PDB entry 2A6H | X-ray diffraction, 2.40 A resolution | chains D and F of the 6 polymer chains in the assembly

# Chain D
Name: DNA-directed RNA polymerase beta' chain
Source organism: Thermus thermophilus
Notes: EC 2.7.7.6
UniProtKB: Q8RQE8 (RPOC_THET8); residues 1-1524 here = UniProt positions 1-1524
Chain sequence (1524 residues; row label = number of the first residue in the row):
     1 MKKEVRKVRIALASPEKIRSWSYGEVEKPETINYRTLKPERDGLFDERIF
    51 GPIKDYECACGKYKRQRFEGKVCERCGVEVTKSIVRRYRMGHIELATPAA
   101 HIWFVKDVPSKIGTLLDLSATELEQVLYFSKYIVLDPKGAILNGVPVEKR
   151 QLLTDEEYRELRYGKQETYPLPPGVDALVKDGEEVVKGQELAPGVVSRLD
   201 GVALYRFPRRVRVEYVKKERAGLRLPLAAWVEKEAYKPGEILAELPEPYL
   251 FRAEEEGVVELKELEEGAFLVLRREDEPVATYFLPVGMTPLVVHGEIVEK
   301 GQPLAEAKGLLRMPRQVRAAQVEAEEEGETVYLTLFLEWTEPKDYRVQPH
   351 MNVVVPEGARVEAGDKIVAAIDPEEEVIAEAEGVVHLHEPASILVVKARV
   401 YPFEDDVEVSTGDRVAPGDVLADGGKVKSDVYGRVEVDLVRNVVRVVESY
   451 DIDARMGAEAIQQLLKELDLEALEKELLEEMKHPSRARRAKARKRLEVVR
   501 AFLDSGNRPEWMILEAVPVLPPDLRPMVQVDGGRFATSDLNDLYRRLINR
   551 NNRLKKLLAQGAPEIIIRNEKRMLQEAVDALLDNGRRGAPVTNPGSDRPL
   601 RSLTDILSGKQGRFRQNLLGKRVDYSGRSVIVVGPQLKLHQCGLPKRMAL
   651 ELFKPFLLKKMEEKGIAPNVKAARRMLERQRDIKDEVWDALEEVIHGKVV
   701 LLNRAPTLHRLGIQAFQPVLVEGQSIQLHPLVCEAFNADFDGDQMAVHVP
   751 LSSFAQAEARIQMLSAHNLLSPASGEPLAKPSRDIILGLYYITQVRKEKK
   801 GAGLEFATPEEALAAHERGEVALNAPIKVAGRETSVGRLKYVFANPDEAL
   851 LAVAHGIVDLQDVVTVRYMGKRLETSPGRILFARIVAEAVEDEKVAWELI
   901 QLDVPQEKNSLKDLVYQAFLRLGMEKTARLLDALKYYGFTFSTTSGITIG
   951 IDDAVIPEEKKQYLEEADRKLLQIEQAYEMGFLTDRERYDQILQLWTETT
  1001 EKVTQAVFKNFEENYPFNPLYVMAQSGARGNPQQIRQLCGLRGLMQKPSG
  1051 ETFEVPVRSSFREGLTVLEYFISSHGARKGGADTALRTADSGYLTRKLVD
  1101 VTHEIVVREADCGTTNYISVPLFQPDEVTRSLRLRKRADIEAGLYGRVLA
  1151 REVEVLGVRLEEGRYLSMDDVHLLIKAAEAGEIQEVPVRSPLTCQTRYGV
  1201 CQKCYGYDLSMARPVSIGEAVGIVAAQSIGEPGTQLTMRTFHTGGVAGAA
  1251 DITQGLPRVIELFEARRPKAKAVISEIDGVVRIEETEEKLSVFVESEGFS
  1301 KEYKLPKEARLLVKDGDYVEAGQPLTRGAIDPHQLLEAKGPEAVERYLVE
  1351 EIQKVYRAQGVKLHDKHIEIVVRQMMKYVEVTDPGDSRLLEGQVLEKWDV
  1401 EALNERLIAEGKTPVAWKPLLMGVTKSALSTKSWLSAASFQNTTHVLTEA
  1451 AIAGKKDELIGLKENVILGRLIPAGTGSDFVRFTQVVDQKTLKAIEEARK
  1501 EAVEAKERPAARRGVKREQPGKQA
Disordered / not traced: 1, 252-363, 1240-1250, 1506-1524
Bound ions: Zn2+ site 1: C58, C60, C73, C76; Mg2+: D739, D741, D743; Zn2+ site 2: C1112, C1194, C1201, C1204
Residues lining bound ligands: streptolydigin (STD): G1081, A1082, D1083, A1085, L1086, D1090, P1257

# Chain F
Name: RNA polymerase sigma factor rpoD
Source organism: Thermus thermophilus
UniProtKB: Q5SKW1 (Q5SKW1_THET8); numbering as in UniProt (aligned over 1-423)
Chain sequence (423 residues; each row starts with the number of its first residue):
     1 MKKSKRKNAQAQEAQETEVLVQEEAEELPEFPEGEPDPDLEDPDLALEDD
    51 LLDLPEEGEGLDLEEEEEDLPIPKISTSDPVRQYLHEIGQVPLLTLEEEV
   101 ELARKVEEGMEAIKKLSEITGLDPDLIREVVRAKILGSARVRHIPGLKET
   151 LDPKTVEEIDQKLKSLPKEHKRYLHIAREGEAARQHLIEANLRLVVSIAK
   201 KYTGRGLSFLDLIQEGNQGLIRAVEKFEYKRRFKFSTYATWWIRQAINRA
   251 IADQARTIRIPVHMVETINKLSRTARQLQQELGREPTYEEIAEAMGPGWD
   301 AKRVEETLKIAQEPVSLETPIGDEKDSFYGDFIPDEHLPSPVDAATQSLL
   351 SEELEKALSKLSEREAMVLKLRKGLIDGREHTLEEVGAFFGVTRERIRQI
   401 ENKALRKLKYHESRTRKLRDFLD
Disordered / not traced: 1-73, 379-383

# Interface between chain D and chain F
Pairs across the interface (105):
  E30(D) with R259(F), salt bridge
  T31(D) with T257(F), hydrogen bond (side chain-backbone); I258(F)
  I32(D) with I258(F)
  N33(D) with R259(F)
  Y34(D) with I258(F); R259(F); P261(F); M264(F); I310(F), hydrophobic
  I53(D) with H337(F)
  K64(D) with I376(F); D377(F), salt bridge
  S83(D) with H337(F), hydrogen bond
  A96(D) with I144(F)
  Q125(D) with K74(F)
  S130(D) with D79(F), hydrogen bond
  K131(D) with Q83(F)
  Y132(D) with D79(F)
  R159(D) with E87(F), salt bridge
  Y169(D) with Q90(F), hydrogen bond (side chain-backbone)
  Y215(D) with E101(F), hydrogen bond; R104(F), hydrogen bond
  V384(D) with R232(F)
  V385(D) with E97(F)
  D419(D) with K164(F)
  V420(D) with K164(F)
  D423(D) with K171(F), salt bridge; L174(F); H175(F), salt bridge; R178(F), salt bridge
  G424(D) with E179(F)
  K426(D) with K134(F)
  V437(D) with H175(F)
  L439(D) with R172(F)
  E459(D) with I144(F)
  P526(D) with L317(F)
  M527(D) with I258(F), hydrophobic
  G532(D) with K309(F), hydrogen bond (backbone-side chain)
  F535(D) with V315(F)
  A536(D) with L317(F)
  T537(D) with L317(F), hydrogen bond (backbone-backbone)
  S538(D) with L317(F); E318(F), hydrogen bond
  D539(D) with S316(F), hydrogen bond; L317(F), hydrogen bond (side chain-backbone); E318(F), hydrogen bond (backbone-side chain)
  D542(D) with T257(F), hydrogen bond
  R545(D) with Q254(F), hydrogen bond (side chain-backbone); R256(F), hydrogen bond (side chain-backbone); T257(F), hydrogen bond
  N549(D) with Q254(F)
  R550(D) with S208(F); D211(F), salt bridge
  R553(D) with D211(F), salt bridge; Q214(F); E215(F), salt bridge
  L557(D) with Q214(F)
  L558(D) with P145(F), hydrophobic
  A559(D) with R132(F)
  Q560(D) with R132(F), hydrogen bond (backbone-side chain); R184(F), hydrogen bond (backbone-side chain); Q218(F); I221(F)
  G561(D) with R132(F); R184(F)
  A562(D) with Q185(F), hydrogen bond (backbone-side chain)
  P563(D) with Q185(F); I188(F), hydrophobic
  I565(D) with Q83(F); Y84(F), hydrophobic; E189(F)
  I566(D) with L192(F), hydrophobic; Q214(F), hydrogen bond (backbone-side chain); N217(F)
  N569(D) with P80(F); Y84(F), hydrogen bond; L210(F)
  E570(D) with Q214(F), hydrogen bond
  R572(D) with D79(F), salt bridge; P80(F); Q83(F)
  M573(D) with L210(F), hydrophobic; D211(F); Q214(F)
  R587(D) with K74(F), hydrogen bond (side chain-backbone)
  N593(D) with E313(F)
  R598(D) with E318(F), hydrogen bond (side chain-backbone); T319(F); P320(F); F328(F)
  R601(D) with E318(F); F328(F)
  K610(D) with E324(F), hydrogen bond (side chain-backbone); K325(F), hydrogen bond (side chain-backbone)
  Q611(D) with D326(F), hydrogen bond
  P668(D) with R416(F)
  N669(D) with L349(F)
  K671(D) with F421(F); L422(F)
  A672(D) with D420(F)
  R674(D) with V342(F)
  R675(D) with R419(F); D420(F), salt bridge; F421(F)
Also at the interface, not in a pair above, chain D (83 interface residues in all): D55, R65, K82, T97, D155, H386, L387, L421, A422, R455, V528, V530, R534, L540, R546, K556, E564, R568, T592
Also at the interface, not in a pair above, chain F (79 interface residues in all): L136, R140, G206, A255, Q312, P314, Y329, I333, P339, T346, G374, L375, K417, D423

# In short
83 residues of chain D face 79 of chain F across their interface; the contacts include 27 hydrogen bonds and
11 salt bridges. Polar contacts include E30(D)-R259(F), K64(D)-D377(F) and R159(D)-E87(F). Ligands of chain D:
streptolydigin. C58(D), C60(D), C73(D) and C76(D) coordinate Zn2+ site 1.
Chain D is DNA-directed RNA polymerase beta' chain and chain F is RNA polymerase sigma factor rpoD, both from
Thermus thermophilus; the structure, Crystal structure of the T. thermophilus RNA polymerase holoenzyme in
complex with antibiotic sterptolydigin, was determined by X-ray diffraction.
